Entry 8RO7 (X-ray diffraction, 2.09 A resolution); this record covers chains A and B.

# Chain A
Name: Structural maintenance of chromosomes protein 1A (SMC1A)
From: Homo sapiens
Amino-acid sequence (456 residues; row label = number of the first residue in the row; note: 777 numbers in that range are skipped by the numbering (no residue carries them; nothing is unmodelled there)):
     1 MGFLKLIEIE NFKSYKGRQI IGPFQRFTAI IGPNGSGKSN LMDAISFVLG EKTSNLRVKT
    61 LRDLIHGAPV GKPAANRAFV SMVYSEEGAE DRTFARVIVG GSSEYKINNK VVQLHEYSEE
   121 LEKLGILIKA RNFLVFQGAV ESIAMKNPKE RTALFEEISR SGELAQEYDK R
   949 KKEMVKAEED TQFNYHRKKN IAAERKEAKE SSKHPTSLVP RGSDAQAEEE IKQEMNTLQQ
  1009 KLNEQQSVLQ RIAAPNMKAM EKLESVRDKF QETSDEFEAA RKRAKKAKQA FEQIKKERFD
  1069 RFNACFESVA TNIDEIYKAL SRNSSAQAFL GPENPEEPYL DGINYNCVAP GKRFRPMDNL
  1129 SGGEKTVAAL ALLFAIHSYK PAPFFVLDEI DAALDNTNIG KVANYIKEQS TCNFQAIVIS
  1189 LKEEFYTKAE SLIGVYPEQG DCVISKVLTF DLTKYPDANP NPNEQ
Disordered / not traced: 1, 949-1062, 1228-1233

# Chain B
Name: 64-kDa C-terminal product
From: Homo sapiens
UniProt: O60216 (RAD21_HUMAN); residue numbers follow UniProt; this construct covers 558-629
Amino-acid sequence (81 residues; row label = number of the first residue in the row):
   557 MKRTQQMLHG LQRALAKTGA ESISLLELCR NTNRKQAAAK FYSFLVLKKQ QAIELTQEEP
   617 YSDIIATPGP RFHGSLEVLF Q
Disordered / not traced: 557-576, 637
Differences from the reference sequence: initiating methionine (557); expression tag (630-637)
Swiss-Prot annotation at these positions:
  - modified residue: Thr-623 (Phosphothreonine)
  - natural variant: Cys-585 (C585R: In CDLS4), Ala-622 (A622T: In MGS)

# Interface between chain A and chain B
Contacting residue pairs - 53 pairs, chain A then chain B:
  Gly-22(A) / Pro-616(B)
  Pro-23(A) / Pro-616(B)
  Pro-23(A) / Tyr-617(B)  hydrogen bond (backbone-side chain)
  Gly-32(A) / Tyr-598(B)
  Pro-33(A) / Tyr-598(B)
  Pro-33(A) / Leu-601(B)
  Pro-33(A) / Lys-605(B)
  Asn-34(A) / Lys-605(B)  hydrogen bond (backbone-side chain)
  Lys-1175(A) / Arg-590(B)
  Glu-1192(A) / Lys-591(B)  salt bridge
  Thr-1195(A) / Arg-590(B)  hydrogen bond (backbone-side chain)
  Thr-1195(A) / Lys-591(B)
  Thr-1195(A) / Ala-594(B)
  Lys-1196(A) / Arg-590(B)  hydrogen bond (backbone-side chain)
  Ala-1197(A) / Arg-590(B)  hydrogen bond (backbone-side chain)
  Ser-1199(A) / Tyr-617(B)  hydrogen bond
  Leu-1200(A) / Ala-594(B)  hydrophobic
  Leu-1200(A) / Phe-597(B)  hydrophobic
  Gly-1202(A) / Phe-597(B)
  Gly-1202(A) / Leu-601(B)
  Tyr-1204(A) / Lys-604(B)
  Pro-1205(A) / Lys-605(B)
  Glu-1206(A) / Lys-604(B)  salt bridge
  Gln-1207(A) / Gln-607(B)
  Leu-1216(A) / Phe-597(B)  hydrophobic
  Leu-1216(A) / Leu-601(B)  hydrophobic
  Leu-1216(A) / Leu-611(B)  hydrophobic
  Leu-1216(A) / Gln-613(B)
  Leu-1216(A) / Ile-620(B)  hydrophobic
  Thr-1217(A) / Gln-613(B)  hydrogen bond (backbone-side chain)
  Thr-1217(A) / Pro-616(B)
  Thr-1217(A) / Tyr-617(B)  hydrogen bond (side chain-backbone)
  Thr-1217(A) / Ile-620(B)
  Phe-1218(A) / Leu-581(B)  hydrophobic
  Phe-1218(A) / Ala-593(B)
  Phe-1218(A) / Phe-597(B)  hydrophobic
  Phe-1218(A) / Tyr-617(B)
  Asp-1219(A) / Tyr-617(B)
  Leu-1220(A) / Arg-590(B)  hydrogen bond (backbone-side chain)
  Leu-1220(A) / Ala-594(B)  hydrophobic
  Thr-1221(A) / Arg-590(B)
  Tyr-1223(A) / Leu-582(B)
  Tyr-1223(A) / Cys-585(B)
  Tyr-1223(A) / Thr-588(B)
  Tyr-1223(A) / Asn-589(B)
  Tyr-1223(A) / Arg-590(B)
  Tyr-1223(A) / Ala-593(B)  hydrophobic
  Pro-1224(A) / Thr-588(B)
  Pro-1224(A) / Asn-589(B)
  Pro-1224(A) / Arg-590(B)  hydrogen bond (backbone-backbone)
  Ala-1226(A) / Asn-589(B)
  Ala-1226(A) / Lys-591(B)
  Asn-1227(A) / Lys-591(B)
Also at the interface, not in a pair above, chain A (35 interface residues in all): Gln-25, Ile-31, Tyr-1194, Glu-1198, Val-1203, Val-1215, Lys-1222, Asp-1225
Also at the interface, not in a pair above, chain B (21 interface residues in all): Val-602

# In short
Chain A and chain B form an interface of 35 and 21 residues respectively; the contacts include 10 hydrogen
bonds and 2 salt bridges. Polar pairs include Glu-1192(A)/Lys-591(B), Glu-1206(A)/Lys-604(B) and
Pro-23(A)/Tyr-617(B).
Here chain A is Structural maintenance of chromosomes protein 1A (SMC1A) and chain B is 64-kDa C-terminal
product, both from Homo sapiens. Entry 8RO7 (Human cohesin SMC1A-HD(longCC)/RAD21-C complex - Open/closed
P-loop conformation) was determined by X-ray diffraction together with 8P0A, 8PQ5, 8RO6, 8RO8, 8RO9, 8ROA and
11 further entries from the same study.
